9KNQ - chains A and D of the 5 polymer chains in the assembly; structure by electron microscopy, 3.00 A resolution.

Chain A:
Protein: RNA-directed RNA polymerase L
Organism: Measles virus strain Ichinose-B95a
Notes: EC 2.7.7.48, 3.6.1.-, 2.7.7.88, 2.1.1.375
Reference sequence: Q9WMB3 (L_MEASC); residues 1-2183 here = UniProt positions 1-2183
Chain sequence (2183 residues; each row starts with the number of its first residue):
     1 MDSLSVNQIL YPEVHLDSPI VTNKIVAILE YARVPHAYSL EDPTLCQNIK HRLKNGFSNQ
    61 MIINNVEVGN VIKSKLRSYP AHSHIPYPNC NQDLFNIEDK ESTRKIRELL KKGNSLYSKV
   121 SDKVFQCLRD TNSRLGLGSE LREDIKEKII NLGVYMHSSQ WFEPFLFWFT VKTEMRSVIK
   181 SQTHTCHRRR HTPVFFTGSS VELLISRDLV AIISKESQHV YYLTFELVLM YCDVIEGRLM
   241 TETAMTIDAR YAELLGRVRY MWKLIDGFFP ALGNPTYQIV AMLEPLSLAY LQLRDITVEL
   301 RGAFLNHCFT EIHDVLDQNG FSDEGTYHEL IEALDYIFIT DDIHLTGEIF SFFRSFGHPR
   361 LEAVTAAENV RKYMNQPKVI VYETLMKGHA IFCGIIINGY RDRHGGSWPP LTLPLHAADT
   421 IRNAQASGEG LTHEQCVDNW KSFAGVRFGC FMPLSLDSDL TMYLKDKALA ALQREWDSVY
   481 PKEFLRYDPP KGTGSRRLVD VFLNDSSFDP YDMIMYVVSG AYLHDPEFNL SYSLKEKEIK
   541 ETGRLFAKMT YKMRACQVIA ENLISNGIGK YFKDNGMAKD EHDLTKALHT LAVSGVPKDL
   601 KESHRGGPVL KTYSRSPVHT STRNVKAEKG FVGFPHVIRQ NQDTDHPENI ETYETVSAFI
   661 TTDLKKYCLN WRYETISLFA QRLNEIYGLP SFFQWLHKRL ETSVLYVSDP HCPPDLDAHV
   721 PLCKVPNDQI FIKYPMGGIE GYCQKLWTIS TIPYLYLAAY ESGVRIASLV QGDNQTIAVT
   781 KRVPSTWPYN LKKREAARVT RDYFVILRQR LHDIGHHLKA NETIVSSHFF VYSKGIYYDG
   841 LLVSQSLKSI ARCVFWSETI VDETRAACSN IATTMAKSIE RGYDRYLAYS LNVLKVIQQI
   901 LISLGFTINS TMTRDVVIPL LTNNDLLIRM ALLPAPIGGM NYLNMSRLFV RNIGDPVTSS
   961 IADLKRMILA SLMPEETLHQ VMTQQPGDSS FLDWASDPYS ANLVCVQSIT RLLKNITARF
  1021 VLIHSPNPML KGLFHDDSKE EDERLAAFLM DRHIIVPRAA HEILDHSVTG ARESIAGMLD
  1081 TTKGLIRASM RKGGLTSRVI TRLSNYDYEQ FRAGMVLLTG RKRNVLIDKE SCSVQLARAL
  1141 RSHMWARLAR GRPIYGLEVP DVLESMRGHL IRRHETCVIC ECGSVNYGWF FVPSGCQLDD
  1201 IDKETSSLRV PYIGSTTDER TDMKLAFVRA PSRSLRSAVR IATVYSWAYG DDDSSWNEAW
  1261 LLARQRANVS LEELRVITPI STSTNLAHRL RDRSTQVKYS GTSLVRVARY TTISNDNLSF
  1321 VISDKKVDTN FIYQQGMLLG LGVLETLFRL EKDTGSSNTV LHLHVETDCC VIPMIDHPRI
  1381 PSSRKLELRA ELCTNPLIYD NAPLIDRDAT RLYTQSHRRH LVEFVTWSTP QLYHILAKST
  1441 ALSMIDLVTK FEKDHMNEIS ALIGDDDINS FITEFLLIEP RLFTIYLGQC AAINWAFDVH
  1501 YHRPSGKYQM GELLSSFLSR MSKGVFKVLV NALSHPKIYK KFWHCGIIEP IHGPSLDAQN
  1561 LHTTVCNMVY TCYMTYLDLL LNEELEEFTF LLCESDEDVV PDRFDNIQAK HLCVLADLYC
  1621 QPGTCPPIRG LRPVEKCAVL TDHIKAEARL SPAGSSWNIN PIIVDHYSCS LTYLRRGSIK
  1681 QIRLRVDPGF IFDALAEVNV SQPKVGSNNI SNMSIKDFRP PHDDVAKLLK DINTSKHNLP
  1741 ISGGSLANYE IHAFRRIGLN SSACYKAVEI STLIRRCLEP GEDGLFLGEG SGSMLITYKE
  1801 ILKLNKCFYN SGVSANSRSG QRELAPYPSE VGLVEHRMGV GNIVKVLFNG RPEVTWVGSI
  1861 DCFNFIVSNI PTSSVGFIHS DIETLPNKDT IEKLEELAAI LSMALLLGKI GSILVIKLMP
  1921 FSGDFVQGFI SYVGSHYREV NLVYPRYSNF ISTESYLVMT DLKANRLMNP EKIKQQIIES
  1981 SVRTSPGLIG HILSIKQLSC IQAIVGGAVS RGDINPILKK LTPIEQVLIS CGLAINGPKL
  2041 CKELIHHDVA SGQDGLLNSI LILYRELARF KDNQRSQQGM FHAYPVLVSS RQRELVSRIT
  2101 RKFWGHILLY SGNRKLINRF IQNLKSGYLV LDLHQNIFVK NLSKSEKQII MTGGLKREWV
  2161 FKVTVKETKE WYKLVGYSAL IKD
Unresolved in the structure: 1-6, 575-650, 1204-1227, 1286-1299, 1405-2183
Metal / ion sites: Zn2+ site 1: Cys-1132, Cys-1369, Cys-1370; Zn2+ site 2: Cys-1177, His-1364

Chain D:
Protein: Phosphoprotein
Organism: Measles virus strain Ichinose-B95a
Reference sequence: Q9WMB4 (PHOSP_MEASC); numbering as in UniProt (aligned over 1-507)
Chain sequence (507 residues; each row starts with the number of its first residue):
     1 MAEEQARHVK NGLECIRALK AEPIGSLAVE EAMAAWSEIS DNPGQDRATC KEEEAGSSGL
    61 SKPCLSAIGS TEGGAPRIRG QGSGESDDDA ETLGIPSRNL QASSTGLQCY HVYDHSGEAV
   121 KGIQDADSIM VQSGLDGDST LSGGDDESEN SDVDIGEPDT EGYAITDRGS APISMGFRAS
   181 DVETAEGGEI HELLKLQSRG NNFPKLGKTL NVPPPPNPSR ASTSETPIKK GTDARLASFG
   241 TEIASLLTGG ATQCARKSPS EPSGPGAPAG NVPECVSNAA LIQEWTPESG TTISPRSQNN
   301 EEGGDYYDDE LFSDVQDIKT ALAKIHEDNQ KIISKLESLL LLKGEVESIK KQINRQNISI
   361 STLEGHLSSI MIAIPGLGKD PNDPTADVEL NPDLKPIIGR DSGRALAEVL KKPVASRQLQ
   421 GMTNGRTSSR GQLLKEFQLK PIGKKVSSAV GFVPDTGPAS RSVIRSIIKS SRLEEDRKRY
   481 LMTLLDDIKG ANDLAKFHQM LMKIIMK
Unresolved in the structure: 1-332, 394-507

Chain A / chain D interface:
Residue-residue contacts (32):
  Tyr-382(A) / His-366(D)  hydrogen bond
  Tyr-382(A) / Ser-369(D)  hydrogen bond
  Met-386(A) / Ser-369(D)  hydrogen bond
  His-416(A) / Ser-361(D)  hydrogen bond
  His-416(A) / Thr-362(D)
  Trp-440(A) / His-366(D)
  Lys-441(A) / His-366(D)  hydrogen bond
  Ala-444(A) / Gly-365(D)
  Arg-447(A) / Thr-385(D)
  Cys-450(A) / Asp-387(D)
  Cys-450(A) / Glu-389(D)
  Met-452(A) / Glu-389(D)
  Leu-454(A) / Glu-389(D)
  Tyr-673(A) / Pro-375(D)  hydrophobic
  Glu-674(A) / Ala-373(D)
  Glu-674(A) / Ile-374(D)
  Glu-674(A) / Pro-375(D)
  Ser-677(A) / Ile-372(D)
  Ser-677(A) / Ala-373(D)
  Leu-678(A) / Ser-369(D)
  Leu-678(A) / Ala-373(D)  hydrophobic
  Gln-681(A) / Ile-372(D)
  Gln-681(A) / Asp-383(D)
  Glu-685(A) / Ala-386(D)
  Tyr-687(A) / Glu-389(D)
  Gly-688(A) / Ala-386(D)
  Gly-688(A) / Asp-387(D)
  Gly-688(A) / Val-388(D)
  Leu-689(A) / Val-388(D)
  Pro-690(A) / Pro-384(D)
  Ser-691(A) / Asp-383(D)
  Gln-694(A) / Asp-383(D)  hydrogen bond
Other interface residues (no listed pair), chain A (25 interface residues in all): Tyr-511, Arg-682, Asn-684
Other interface residues (no listed pair), chain D (18 interface residues in all): Ile-370, Asp-393

Summary:
Chain A and chain D form an interface of 25 and 18 residues respectively; the contacts include 6 hydrogen
bonds. Polar contacts include Tyr-382(A)/His-366(D), Tyr-382(A)/Ser-369(D) and Met-386(A)/Ser-369(D).
Cys-1132(A), Cys-1369(A) and Cys-1370(A) coordinate Zn2+ site 1. Cys-1177(A) and His-1364(A) coordinate Zn2+
site 2.
Chain A is RNA-directed RNA polymerase L and chain D is Phosphoprotein, both from Measles virus strain
Ichinose-B95a; the structure, Measles virus L-P complex in apo state, was determined by electron microscopy
together with 9KNT, 9KNV and 9KNZ from the same study.
